1QSM - chains A and B of the 4 polymer chains in the assembly; structure by X-ray diffraction, 2.40 A resolution.

Chain A (and B):
Molecule: HPA2 histone acetyltransferase
From: Saccharomyces cerevisiae
Notes: EC 2.3.1.48; chain B of this document is another copy of the same molecule, construct and numbering; everything in this record applies to it too
UniProtKB: Q06592 (HPA2_YEAST); numbering as in UniProt (aligned over 5-156)
Sequence (152 residues; each row starts with the number of its first residue):
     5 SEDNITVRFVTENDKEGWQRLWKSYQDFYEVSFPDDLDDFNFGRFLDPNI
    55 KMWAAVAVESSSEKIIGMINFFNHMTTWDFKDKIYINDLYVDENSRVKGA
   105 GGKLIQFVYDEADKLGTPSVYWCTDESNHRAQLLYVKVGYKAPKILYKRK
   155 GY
Not modelled in the structure: 5-6 (chain B: 5-7)
UniProt features mapped onto this chain:
  - site: Tyr-139 (Important for catalytic activity)
Small-molecule neighbours: acetyl coenzyme A (ACO): Tyr-29, Phe-32, Tyr-33, Ile-90, Asn-91, Asp-92, Leu-93, Tyr-94, Val-95, Ser-99, Arg-100, Val-101, Lys-102, Gly-103, Ala-104, Gly-105, Gly-106, Trp-126, Cys-127, Thr-128, Asn-132, Arg-134, Ala-135, Leu-137, Leu-138, Tyr-139, Lys-141

Interface between chain A and chain B:
Contacting residue pairs (128):
  Trp-26(A) / Thr-81(B)
  Tyr-29(A) / Trp-82(B)
  Tyr-33(A) / Trp-82(B)  hydrophobic
  Tyr-33(A) / Lys-148(B)
  Phe-37(A) / Trp-82(B)  hydrophobic
  Pro-38(A) / Phe-84(B)  hydrophobic
  Asp-40(A) / Phe-84(B)
  Leu-41(A) / Thr-81(B)
  Leu-41(A) / Trp-82(B)
  Leu-41(A) / Asp-83(B)
  Leu-41(A) / Phe-84(B)
  Phe-44(A) / Phe-84(B)  hydrophobic
  Asn-45(A) / Thr-81(B)  hydrogen bond (side chain-backbone)
  Arg-48(A) / Met-79(B)
  Arg-48(A) / Thr-80(B)  hydrogen bond (side chain-backbone)
  Arg-48(A) / Asp-86(B)  salt bridge
  Ile-54(A) / Met-79(B)  hydrophobic
  Lys-55(A) / Met-79(B)
  Asn-74(A) / Thr-81(B)
  Phe-76(A) / His-78(B)
  Phe-76(A) / Met-79(B)
  His-78(A) / Phe-76(B)
  His-78(A) / His-78(B)
  Met-79(A) / Arg-48(B)
  Met-79(A) / Ile-54(B)  hydrophobic
  Met-79(A) / Lys-55(B)
  Met-79(A) / Phe-76(B)
  Thr-80(A) / Arg-48(B)  hydrogen bond (backbone-side chain)
  Thr-80(A) / Asn-91(B)
  Thr-81(A) / Trp-26(B)
  Thr-81(A) / Leu-41(B)
  Thr-81(A) / Asn-45(B)  hydrogen bond (backbone-side chain)
  Thr-81(A) / Met-56(B)
  Thr-81(A) / Asn-91(B)  hydrogen bond
  Thr-81(A) / Asp-92(B)  hydrogen bond
  Trp-82(A) / Tyr-29(B)
  Trp-82(A) / Tyr-33(B)  hydrophobic
  Trp-82(A) / Phe-37(B)  hydrophobic
  Trp-82(A) / Asn-91(B)
  Trp-82(A) / Asp-92(B)  hydrogen bond
  Asp-83(A) / Arg-48(B)
  Phe-84(A) / Pro-38(B)  hydrophobic
  Phe-84(A) / Asp-40(B)
  Phe-84(A) / Leu-41(B)  hydrophobic
  Phe-84(A) / Phe-44(B)
  Asn-91(A) / Thr-81(B)  hydrogen bond
  Asn-91(A) / Trp-82(B)
  Asp-92(A) / Thr-81(B)  hydrogen bond
  Asp-92(A) / Trp-82(B)  hydrogen bond
  Tyr-113(A) / Arg-153(B)  hydrogen bond (backbone-side chain)
  Asp-117(A) / Arg-153(B)  salt bridge
  Pro-122(A) / Arg-153(B)  hydrogen bond (backbone-side chain)
  Pro-122(A) / Tyr-156(B)
  Val-124(A) / Lys-152(B)
  Val-124(A) / Arg-153(B)  hydrogen bond (backbone-backbone)
  Tyr-125(A) / Tyr-125(B)
  Tyr-125(A) / Tyr-151(B)
  Trp-126(A) / Leu-150(B)
  Trp-126(A) / Tyr-151(B)  hydrogen bond (backbone-backbone)
  Cys-127(A) / Lys-148(B)
  Cys-127(A) / Ile-149(B)
  Thr-128(A) / Lys-148(B)
  Thr-128(A) / Ile-149(B)  hydrogen bond (backbone-backbone)
  Thr-128(A) / Tyr-151(B)
  Asp-129(A) / Pro-147(B)
  Glu-130(A) / Lys-145(B)  salt bridge
  Glu-130(A) / Pro-147(B)  hydrogen bond (backbone-backbone)
  Glu-130(A) / Ile-149(B)
  Gln-136(A) / Tyr-151(B)  hydrogen bond
  Tyr-139(A) / Tyr-151(B)  hydrophobic
  Val-140(A) / Lys-154(B)  hydrogen bond (backbone-side chain)
  Lys-141(A) / Lys-154(B)  hydrogen bond (backbone-side chain)
  Val-142(A) / Lys-154(B)
  Gly-143(A) / Lys-152(B)
  Gly-143(A) / Lys-154(B)  hydrogen bond (backbone-side chain)
  Tyr-144(A) / Tyr-151(B)
  Tyr-144(A) / Lys-152(B)  hydrogen bond (backbone-backbone)
  Tyr-144(A) / Arg-153(B)
  Tyr-144(A) / Tyr-156(B)  hydrogen bond (side chain-backbone)
  Lys-145(A) / Glu-130(B)  salt bridge
  Lys-145(A) / Ile-149(B)
  Lys-145(A) / Leu-150(B)
  Lys-145(A) / Tyr-151(B)
  Ala-146(A) / Leu-150(B)  hydrogen bond (backbone-backbone)
  Ala-146(A) / Lys-152(B)
  Pro-147(A) / Asp-129(B)
  Pro-147(A) / Glu-130(B)  hydrogen bond (backbone-backbone)
  Lys-148(A) / Cys-127(B)  hydrogen bond
  Lys-148(A) / Thr-128(B)
  Lys-148(A) / Leu-150(B)
  Lys-148(A) / Lys-152(B)
  Ile-149(A) / Cys-127(B)
  Ile-149(A) / Thr-128(B)  hydrogen bond (backbone-backbone)
  Ile-149(A) / Glu-130(B)
  Ile-149(A) / Gln-136(B)
  Ile-149(A) / Lys-145(B)
  Leu-150(A) / Tyr-125(B)  hydrophobic
  Leu-150(A) / Trp-126(B)
  Leu-150(A) / Cys-127(B)  hydrophobic
  Leu-150(A) / Tyr-144(B)
  Leu-150(A) / Lys-145(B)
  Leu-150(A) / Ala-146(B)  hydrogen bond (backbone-backbone)
  Leu-150(A) / Lys-148(B)
  Leu-150(A) / Leu-150(B)  hydrophobic
  Tyr-151(A) / Tyr-125(B)
  Tyr-151(A) / Trp-126(B)  hydrogen bond (backbone-backbone)
  Tyr-151(A) / Thr-128(B)
  Tyr-151(A) / Gln-136(B)  hydrogen bond
  Tyr-151(A) / Tyr-139(B)  hydrophobic
  Tyr-151(A) / Val-140(B)
  Tyr-151(A) / Tyr-144(B)
  Tyr-151(A) / Lys-145(B)
  Lys-152(A) / Val-124(B)
  Lys-152(A) / Gly-143(B)
  Lys-152(A) / Tyr-144(B)  hydrogen bond (backbone-backbone)
  Lys-152(A) / Ala-146(B)
  Arg-153(A) / Tyr-113(B)
  Arg-153(A) / Asp-117(B)  salt bridge
  Arg-153(A) / Pro-122(B)  hydrogen bond (side chain-backbone)
  Arg-153(A) / Val-124(B)  hydrogen bond (backbone-backbone)
  Arg-153(A) / Tyr-144(B)
  Lys-154(A) / Val-140(B)
  Lys-154(A) / Lys-141(B)
  Lys-154(A) / Val-142(B)
  Lys-154(A) / Gly-143(B)
  Tyr-156(A) / Pro-122(B)
  Tyr-156(A) / Ser-123(B)
  Tyr-156(A) / Tyr-144(B)  hydrogen bond (backbone-side chain)
Other interface residues (no listed pair), chain A (58 interface residues in all): Val-35, Met-56, Asn-77, Asp-86, Ala-116, Ser-123, Gly-155
Other interface residues (no listed pair), chain B (57 interface residues in all): Asn-74, Asn-77, Tyr-89, Gly-155

Overview:
Chain A and chain B form an interface of 58 and 57 residues respectively, with 33 hydrogen bonds and 5 salt
bridges. Polar pairs include Arg-48(A)/Asp-86(B), Asp-117(A)/Arg-153(B) and Glu-130(A)/Lys-145(B). Chain A
binds acetyl coenzyme A.
Chain A and chain B are both HPA2 histone acetyltransferase (Saccharomyces cerevisiae); the structure, Histone
Acetyltransferase HPA2 from Saccharomyces Cerevisiae in Complex with Acetyl Coenzyme A, was determined by
X-ray diffraction (same publication as 1QSO).
